8H5U - chains A and B; structure by X-ray diffraction, 2.40 A resolution.

== Chain A ==
Protein: Spike protein S1
Organism: Severe acute respiratory syndrome coronavirus 2
Reference sequence: P0DTC2 (SPIKE_SARS2); numbering as in UniProt (aligned over 320-537)
Chain sequence (218 residues; row label = number of the first residue in the row):
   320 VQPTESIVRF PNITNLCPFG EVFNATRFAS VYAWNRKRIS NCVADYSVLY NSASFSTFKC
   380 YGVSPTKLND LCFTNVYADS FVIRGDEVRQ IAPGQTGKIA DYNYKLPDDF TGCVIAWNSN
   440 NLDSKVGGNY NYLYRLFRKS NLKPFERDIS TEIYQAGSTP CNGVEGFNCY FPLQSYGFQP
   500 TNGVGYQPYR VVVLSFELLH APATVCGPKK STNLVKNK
Not modelled in the structure: 320-333, 529-537
Disulfide bonds: Cys336-Cys361, Cys379-Cys432, Cys391-Cys525, Cys480-Cys488
Covalent attachments: N-acetylglucosamine (NAG) linked to Asn343
Swiss-Prot annotation at these positions:
  - region: Arg403 to Asp405 (Integrin-binding motif), Asn448 to Phe456 (Immunodominant HLA epitope recognized by the CD8+)
  - glycosylation: Thr323 (O-linked (GalNAc) threonine), Ser325 (O-linked (HexNAc...) serine), Asn331 (N-linked (GlcNAc...) (complex) asparagine), Asn343 (N-linked (GlcNAc...) (complex) asparagine)
  - natural variant: Gly339 (G339D: In strain: Omicron/BA.1, Omicron/BA.2 and 4 more; G339H: In strain: Omicron/BA.2.75, Omicron/XBB.1.5 and 1 more), Arg346 (R346K: In strain: Mu/B.1.621; R346T: In strain: Omicron/BQ.1.1, Omicron/XBB.1.5 and 1 more), Leu368 (L368I: In strain: Omicron/XBB.1.5, Omicron/EG.5.1), Ser371 (S371F: In strain: Omicron/BA.2, Omicron/BA.2.12.1 and 6 more; S371L: In strain: Omicron/BA.1), Ser373 (S373P: In strain: Omicron/BA.1, Omicron/BA.2 and 7 more), Ser375 (S375F: In strain: Omicron/BA.1, Omicron/BA.2 and 7 more), Thr376 (T376A: In strain: Omicron/BA.2, Omicron/BA.2.12.1 and 5 more), Asp405 (D405N: In strain: Omicron/BA.2, Omicron/BA.2.12.1 and 6 more), Arg408 (R408S: In strain: Omicron/BA.2, Omicron/BA.2.12.1 and 6 more), Lys417 (K417N: In strain: Beta/B.1.351, Omicron/BA.1 and 8 more; K417T: In strain: Gamma/P.1), Asn440 (N440K: In strain: Omicron/BA.1, Omicron/BA.2 and 7 more), Lys444 (K444T: In strain: Omicron/BQ.1.1), 16 further natural variant entries in UniProt
  - mutagenesis: Asn331 (N331Q: Reduced viral infectivity), Asn343 (N343Q: Reduced viral infectivity), Leu452 (L452R: Increased resistance to neutralizing antibodies. Decreases HLA binding to NF9 epitope. Increased binding affinity to human ACE2), Tyr453 (Y453F: Decreased HLA binding to NF9 epitope. Increased binding affinity to human ACE2), Ala475 (A475V: Increased resistance to neutralizing antibodies), Val483 (V483A: Increased resistance to neutralizing antibodies), Glu484 (E484D: Increased replication in human TMEM106B overexpressing cells), Phe490 (F490L: Increased resistance to neutralizing antibodies and human covalescent sera neutralization), Gln493 (Q493N: Reduced host ACE2-binding affinity in vitro; Q493Y: Reduced host ACE2-binding affinity in vitro), Asn501 (N501T: Reduced host ACE2-binding affinity in vitro; N501Y: Increased binding affinity to human ACE2), His519 (H519P: Increased resistance to human covalescent sera neutralization)
What the authors report for this chain:
  - conformationally variable residues (loop rearrangement): Ser366 to Lys378
  - specificity-determining residues: Ala372, Ser373, Pro384 (by similarity / conservation)

== Chain B ==
Protein: Nanobody Nb-021
Organism: Vicugna pacos
Notes: antibody fragment or engineered binder
Chain sequence (119 residues; row label = number of the first residue in the row):
     1 EVQVVESGGG LVQPGGSLRL SCAASGTGST FSTYAMGWYR QAPGNQHERV AIIDSVGNTN
    61 YPDSVKGRFT ISRDNAKNTG YLQMNSLKSE DTAVYYCNLG TIWGQGTQVT VSSHHHHHH
Not modelled in the structure: 114-119
Disulfide bonds: Cys22-Cys97

== Interface between chain A and chain B ==
Contacting residue pairs (42):
  Leu368(A) - Arg49(B)
  Tyr369(A) - Tyr39(B)  hydrogen bond (backbone-side chain)
  Tyr369(A) - Arg49(B)  hydrogen bond (backbone-side chain)
  Tyr369(A) - Ile52(B)
  Tyr369(A) - Gly100(B)
  Tyr369(A) - Thr101(B)
  Tyr369(A) - Trp103(B)
  Asn370(A) - Ala35(B)
  Asn370(A) - Ile52(B)
  Asn370(A) - Asn98(B)  hydrogen bond
  Asn370(A) - Gly100(B)  hydrogen bond (side chain-backbone)
  Ser371(A) - Arg49(B)  hydrogen bond (backbone-side chain)
  Ser371(A) - Ile52(B)
  Ala372(A) - Ile52(B)  hydrophobic
  Ala372(A) - Asn58(B)
  Ala372(A) - Asn60(B)  hydrogen bond (backbone-side chain)
  Ser373(A) - Asn60(B)
  Phe374(A) - Arg49(B)  hydrogen bond (backbone-side chain)
  Phe374(A) - Asn60(B)
  Ser375(A) - Asn60(B)
  Ser375(A) - Tyr61(B)
  Ser375(A) - Pro62(B)
  Phe377(A) - Glu48(B)
  Phe377(A) - Arg49(B)  hydrogen bond (backbone-backbone)
  Lys378(A) - His47(B)
  Lys378(A) - Glu48(B)  salt bridge
  Cys379(A) - Asn45(B)
  Cys379(A) - Gln46(B)
  Cys379(A) - His47(B)  hydrogen bond (backbone-backbone)
  Tyr380(A) - Asn45(B)
  Tyr380(A) - Gln46(B)
  Gly381(A) - Asn45(B)  hydrogen bond (backbone-backbone)
  Val382(A) - Asn45(B)
  Val382(A) - His47(B)
  Ser383(A) - His47(B)
  Pro384(A) - Tyr39(B)  hydrophobic
  Pro384(A) - His47(B)
  Pro384(A) - Tyr96(B)
  Pro384(A) - Trp103(B)
  Thr385(A) - Tyr96(B)
  Thr385(A) - Trp103(B)
  Asn388(A) - Thr101(B)
Also at the interface, not in a pair above, chain A (20 interface residues in all): Ser366, Pro412
Also at the interface, not in a pair above, chain B (20 interface residues in all): Gly44, Asp54, Thr59
The authors on this interface:
  - epitope / paratope residues, chain A: Ser366(A), Tyr369(A), Ala372(A), Ser373(A), Phe377(A), Pro384(A)
  - epitope / paratope residues, chain B: Ala35(B), Tyr39(B), Asn45(B), Ile52(B), Asn58(B), Tyr96(B), Asn98(B), Gly100(B), Trp103(B)

== In short ==
The chain A/chain B interface involves 20 residues from each chain; the contacts include 10 hydrogen bonds and
1 salt bridge. Polar pairs include Lys378(A)-Glu48(B), Tyr369(A)-Tyr39(B) and Tyr369(A)-Arg49(B).
N-acetylglucosamine is covalently linked to Asn343(A). The paper reports epitope/paratope residues Ser366(A),
Tyr369(A) and Ala35(B) among others; specificity determinants Ala372(A), Ser373(A) and Pro384(A).
Chain A is Spike protein S1 (Severe acute respiratory syndrome coronavirus 2) and chain B is Nanobody Nb-021
(Vicugna pacos); the structure, Crystal structure of SARS-CoV-2 spike receptor-binding domain in complex with
neutralizing nanobody Nb-021, was determined by X-ray diffraction together with 8H5T from the same study.
